9BRE - chain A; structure by X-ray diffraction, 2.80 A resolution.

[Chain A]
Name: G protein-coupled receptor kinase 5
From: Homo sapiens
UniProtKB: P34947 (GRK5_HUMAN); numbering as in UniProt (aligned over 1-590)
Chain sequence (598 residues; each row starts with the number of its first residue):
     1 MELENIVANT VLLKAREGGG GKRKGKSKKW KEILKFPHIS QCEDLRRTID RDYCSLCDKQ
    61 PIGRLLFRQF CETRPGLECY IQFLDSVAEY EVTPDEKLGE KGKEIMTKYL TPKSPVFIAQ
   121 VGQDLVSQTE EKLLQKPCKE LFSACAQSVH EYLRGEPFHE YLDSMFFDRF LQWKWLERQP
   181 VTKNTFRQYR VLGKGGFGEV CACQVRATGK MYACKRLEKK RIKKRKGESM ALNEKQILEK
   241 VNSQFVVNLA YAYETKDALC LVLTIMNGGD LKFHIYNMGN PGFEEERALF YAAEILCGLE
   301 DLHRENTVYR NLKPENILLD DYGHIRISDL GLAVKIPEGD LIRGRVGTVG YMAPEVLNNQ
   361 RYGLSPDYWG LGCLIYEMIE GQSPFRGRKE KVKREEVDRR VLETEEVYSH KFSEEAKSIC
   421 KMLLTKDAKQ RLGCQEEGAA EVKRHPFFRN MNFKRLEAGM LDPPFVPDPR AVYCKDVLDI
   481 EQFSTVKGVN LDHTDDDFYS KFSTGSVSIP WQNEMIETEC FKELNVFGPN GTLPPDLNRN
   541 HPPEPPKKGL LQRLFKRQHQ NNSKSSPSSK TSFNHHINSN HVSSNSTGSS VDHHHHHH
Not modelled in the structure: 1-24, 475-489, 543-598
Sequence notes: engineered mutation Asn311 (Asp in P34947); expression tag (591-598)
Swiss-Prot annotation at these positions:
  - region: Gly20 to Ile39 (Interaction with calmodulin), Pro546 to Ser565 (Sufficient for membrane localization)
  - motif: Arg388 to Glu395 (Nuclear localization signal)
  - binding site (ATP): Leu192 to Val200, Lys215
  - modified residue: Ser484 (Phosphoserine), Thr485 (Phosphothreonine), Ser579 (Phosphoserine)
  - natural variant: Gln41 (Q41L: Exerts a protective effect in heart failure and ischemia), Asp163 (D163E: In a lung neuroendocrine carcinoma sample)
  - mutagenesis: Lys215 (K215R: Failed to phosphorylate p53/TP53), Arg388 (R388A: Nuclear exclusion; when associated with A-389; A-391; A-393 and A-394), Lys389 (K389A: Nuclear exclusion; when associated with A-388; A-391; A-393 and A-394), Lys391 (K391A: Nuclear exclusion; when associated with A-388; A-389; A-393 and A-394), Lys393 (K393A: Nuclear exclusion; when associated with A-388; A-389; A-391 and A-394), Arg394 (R394A: Nuclear exclusion; when associated with A-388; A-389; A-391 and A-393), Ser484 (S484A: 15-20 fold defects in kinase activity; when associated with A-485), Thr485 (T485A: 15-20 fold defects in kinase activity; when associated with A-484), Leu550 (L550A: No detectable plasma membrane localization; when associated with A-551; A-554; and A-555), Leu551 (L551A: No detectable plasma membrane localization; when associated with A-550; A-554; and A-555), Leu554 (L554A: No detectable plasma membrane localization; when associated with A-550; A-551; and A-555), Phe555 (F555A: No detectable plasma membrane localization; when associated with A-550; A-551; and A-554)
Ligand contacts: W3F ((3Z)-N-[(1R)-1-(4-fluorophenyl)ethyl]-3-[(4-{[(2S)-2-(furan-2-yl)-2-hydroxyacetyl]amino}-3,5-dimethyl-1H-pyrrol-2-yl)methylidene]-2-oxo-2,3-dihydro-1H-indole-5-carboxamide): Leu192, Gly193, Lys194, Gly195, Gly196, Phe197, Gly198, Glu199, Val200, Ala213, Lys215, Leu217, Glu234, Val247, Leu263, Thr264, Ile265, Met266, Asn267, Gly269, Leu318, Ser328, Asp329, Ala471, Val472, Tyr473, Cys474

[Summary]
Bound to chain A: compound W3F. From UniProt: 10 ATP-binding residues and 12 mutagenesis sites.
Chain A is G protein-coupled receptor kinase 5 (Homo sapiens); the structure, Crystal Structure of Human G
Protein-Coupled Receptor Kinase 5 in Complex with GRL019-21, was determined by X-ray diffraction, deposited
together with 9BRG, 9BRH, 9BRI and 9BRJ.
